8IXK - chains Q and X of the 25 polymer chains in the assembly; structure by electron microscopy, 3.30 A resolution.

Chain Q (and X):
Molecule: Capsid protein G8P
Source organism: Inovirus M13
Notes: chain X of this document is another copy of the same molecule, construct and numbering; everything in this record applies to it too
Reference sequence: P69541 (CAPSD_BPM13); residues -22 to 50 here correspond to UniProt positions 1-73 (UniProt number = residue number + 23)
Chain sequence (73 residues; numbered -22 to 50; the number before each row is that of its first residue; numbers below 1 keep their minus sign (Met-22 is residue -22)):
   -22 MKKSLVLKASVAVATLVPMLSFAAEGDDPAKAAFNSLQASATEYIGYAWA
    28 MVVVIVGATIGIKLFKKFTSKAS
Disordered / not traced: -22 to 4 (chain X: -22 to 6)

How chain Q and chain X interact:
Pairs across the interface (5):
  Tyr21(Q) - Trp26(X)
  Ile32(Q) - Leu41(X)  hydrophobic
  Ile32(Q) - Phe45(X)  hydrophobic
  Lys43(Q) - Lys48(X)  hydrogen bond (side chain-backbone)
  Lys43(Q) - Ser50(X)
Also at the interface, not in a pair above, chain Q (5 interface residues in all): Thr36, Ile39
Also at the interface, not in a pair above, chain X (7 interface residues in all): Lys44, Ala49

Summary:
5 residues of chain Q face 7 of chain X across their interface, with 1 hydrogen bond. The hydrogen-bonded pair
is Lys43(Q)-Lys48(X).
Both chains are Capsid protein G8P (Inovirus M13). Entry 8IXK (bottom segment of the bacteriophage M13 mini
variant) was determined by electron microscopy (same publication as 8IXL, 8IXJ and 8JWT).
